Entry 5Z23 (X-ray diffraction, 2.73 A resolution); this record covers chains A and E of the 10 polymer chains in the assembly.

# Chain A (and E)
Name: Histone H3.1, Histone H3-like centromeric protein A
From: Homo sapiens
Notes: chain E of this document is another copy of the same molecule, construct and numbering; everything in this record applies to it too
Reference sequence: chimeric construct of P68431, P49450: residues 0-74 from P68431 (H31_HUMAN) positions 1-75 (UniProt number = residue number + 1); residues 75-114 from P49450 positions 75-114 (same numbers); residues 115-137 from P68431 (H31_HUMAN) positions 114-136 (UniProt number = residue number - 1)
Chain sequence (141 residues; each row starts with the number of its first residue; numbers below 1 keep their minus sign (Gly-3 is residue -3)):
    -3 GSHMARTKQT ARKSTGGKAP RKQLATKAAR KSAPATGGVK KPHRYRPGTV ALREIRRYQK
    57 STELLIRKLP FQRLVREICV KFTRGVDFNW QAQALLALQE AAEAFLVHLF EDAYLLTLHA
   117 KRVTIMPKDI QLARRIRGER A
Unresolved in the structure: -3 to 37, 137 (chain E: -3 to 37)
Construct notes: expression tag (-3 to -1)

# Chain A / chain E interface
Pairs across the interface - 23 pairs, chain A then chain E:
  Asp108(A) - Ile132(E)
  Leu111(A) - Leu128(E)  hydrophobic
  Leu111(A) - Arg131(E)
  Leu112(A) - Leu112(E)  hydrophobic
  Leu112(A) - His115(E)
  Leu112(A) - Leu128(E)  hydrophobic
  Leu112(A) - Ile132(E)  hydrophobic
  His115(A) - Leu112(E)
  His115(A) - Ala116(E)
  His115(A) - Arg118(E)
  His115(A) - Asp125(E)  salt bridge
  His115(A) - Leu128(E)
  Ala116(A) - His115(E)
  Arg118(A) - His115(E)
  Asp125(A) - His115(E)  salt bridge
  Leu128(A) - Leu111(E)  hydrophobic
  Leu128(A) - Leu112(E)  hydrophobic
  Leu128(A) - His115(E)
  Arg131(A) - Leu111(E)
  Ile132(A) - Asp108(E)
  Ile132(A) - Leu112(E)  hydrophobic
  Ile132(A) - Ile132(E)  hydrophobic
  Arg133(A) - Ile132(E)
Also at the interface, not in a pair above, chain A (13 interface residues in all): Lys124, Ala129
Also at the interface, not in a pair above, chain E (14 interface residues in all): Lys117, Lys124, Ala129, Arg133

# Summary
13 residues of chain A face 14 of chain E across their interface, with 2 salt bridges. Its one salt-bridged
contact is His115(A)-Asp125(E).
Chain A and chain E are both Histone H3.1, Histone H3-like centromeric protein A (Homo sapiens); the
structure, Crystal structure of the nucleosome containing a chimeric histone H3/CENP-A CATD, was determined by
X-ray diffraction together with 5ZBX from the same study.
